PDB entry 7RPU | X-ray diffraction, 1.27 A resolution | chains A and P of the 3 polymer chains in the assembly

Chain A:
Name: 3A6 Fab heavy chain
From: Homo sapiens
Notes: antibody fragment or engineered binder
Amino-acid sequence (218 residues; row label = number of the first residue in the row):
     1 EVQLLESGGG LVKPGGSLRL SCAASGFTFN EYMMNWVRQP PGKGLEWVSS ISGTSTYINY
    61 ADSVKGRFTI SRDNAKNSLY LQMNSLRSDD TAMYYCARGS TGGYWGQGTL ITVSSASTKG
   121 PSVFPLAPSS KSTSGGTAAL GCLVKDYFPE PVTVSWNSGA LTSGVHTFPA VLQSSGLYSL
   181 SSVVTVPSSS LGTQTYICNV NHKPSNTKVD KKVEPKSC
Not modelled in the structure: 130-135, 217-218
Disulfides: Cys22-Cys96, Cys142-Cys198

Chain P:
Name: GP2 epitope peptide
Reference sequence: P87671 (VGP_EBOEC); numbering as in UniProt (aligned over 626-640)
Amino-acid sequence (15 residues; numbered 626 to 640; the number before each row is that of its first residue):
   626 IIHDFVDKTL PDQGD
Not modelled in the structure: 626, 640
Curated features (UniProtKB/Swiss-Prot):
  - site: Asp637, Gln638 (Cleavage)

Chain A / chain P interface:
Residue-residue contacts - 18 pairs, chain A then chain P:
  Glu31(A) with Lys633(P), salt bridge
  Tyr32(A) with Asp629(P); Asp632(P); Lys633(P)
  Met33(A) with Pro636(P)
  Tyr57(A) with Gln638(P)
  Asn59(A) with Gln638(P), hydrogen bond
  Arg98(A) with His628(P); Asp629(P), salt bridge; Asp632(P), salt bridge
  Gly99(A) with Asp632(P)
  Ser100(A) with Val631(P), hydrogen bond (side chain-backbone); Asp632(P), hydrogen bond (backbone-side chain); Thr634(P), hydrogen bond (side chain-backbone)
  Thr101(A) with His628(P), hydrogen bond; Val631(P); Asp632(P), hydrogen bond
  Tyr104(A) with His628(P)
Other interface residues (no listed pair), chain A (13 interface residues in all): Ser52, Gly102, Gly103
Other interface residues (no listed pair), chain P (9 interface residues in all): Leu635

Summary:
13 residues of chain A and 9 residues of chain P are in contact; the contacts include 6 hydrogen bonds and 3
salt bridges. Polar pairs include Glu31(A)-Lys633(P), Arg98(A)-Asp629(P) and Arg98(A)-Asp632(P).
Here chain A is 3A6 Fab heavy chain (Homo sapiens) and chain P is GP2 epitope peptide. Entry 7RPU (Crystal
Structure of Protective Human Antibody 3A6 Fab Against Ebola Virus with GP Stalk/MPER Epitope Peptide) was
determined by X-ray diffraction.
